PDB entry 7KML | electron microscopy, 3.80 A resolution | chains A and H of the 9 polymer chains in the assembly

# Chain A
Protein: Spike glycoprotein
Source organism: Severe acute respiratory syndrome coronavirus 2
UniProt: P0DTC2 (SPIKE_SARS2); numbering as in UniProt (aligned over 1-1211)
Sequence (1274 residues; each row starts with the number of its first residue):
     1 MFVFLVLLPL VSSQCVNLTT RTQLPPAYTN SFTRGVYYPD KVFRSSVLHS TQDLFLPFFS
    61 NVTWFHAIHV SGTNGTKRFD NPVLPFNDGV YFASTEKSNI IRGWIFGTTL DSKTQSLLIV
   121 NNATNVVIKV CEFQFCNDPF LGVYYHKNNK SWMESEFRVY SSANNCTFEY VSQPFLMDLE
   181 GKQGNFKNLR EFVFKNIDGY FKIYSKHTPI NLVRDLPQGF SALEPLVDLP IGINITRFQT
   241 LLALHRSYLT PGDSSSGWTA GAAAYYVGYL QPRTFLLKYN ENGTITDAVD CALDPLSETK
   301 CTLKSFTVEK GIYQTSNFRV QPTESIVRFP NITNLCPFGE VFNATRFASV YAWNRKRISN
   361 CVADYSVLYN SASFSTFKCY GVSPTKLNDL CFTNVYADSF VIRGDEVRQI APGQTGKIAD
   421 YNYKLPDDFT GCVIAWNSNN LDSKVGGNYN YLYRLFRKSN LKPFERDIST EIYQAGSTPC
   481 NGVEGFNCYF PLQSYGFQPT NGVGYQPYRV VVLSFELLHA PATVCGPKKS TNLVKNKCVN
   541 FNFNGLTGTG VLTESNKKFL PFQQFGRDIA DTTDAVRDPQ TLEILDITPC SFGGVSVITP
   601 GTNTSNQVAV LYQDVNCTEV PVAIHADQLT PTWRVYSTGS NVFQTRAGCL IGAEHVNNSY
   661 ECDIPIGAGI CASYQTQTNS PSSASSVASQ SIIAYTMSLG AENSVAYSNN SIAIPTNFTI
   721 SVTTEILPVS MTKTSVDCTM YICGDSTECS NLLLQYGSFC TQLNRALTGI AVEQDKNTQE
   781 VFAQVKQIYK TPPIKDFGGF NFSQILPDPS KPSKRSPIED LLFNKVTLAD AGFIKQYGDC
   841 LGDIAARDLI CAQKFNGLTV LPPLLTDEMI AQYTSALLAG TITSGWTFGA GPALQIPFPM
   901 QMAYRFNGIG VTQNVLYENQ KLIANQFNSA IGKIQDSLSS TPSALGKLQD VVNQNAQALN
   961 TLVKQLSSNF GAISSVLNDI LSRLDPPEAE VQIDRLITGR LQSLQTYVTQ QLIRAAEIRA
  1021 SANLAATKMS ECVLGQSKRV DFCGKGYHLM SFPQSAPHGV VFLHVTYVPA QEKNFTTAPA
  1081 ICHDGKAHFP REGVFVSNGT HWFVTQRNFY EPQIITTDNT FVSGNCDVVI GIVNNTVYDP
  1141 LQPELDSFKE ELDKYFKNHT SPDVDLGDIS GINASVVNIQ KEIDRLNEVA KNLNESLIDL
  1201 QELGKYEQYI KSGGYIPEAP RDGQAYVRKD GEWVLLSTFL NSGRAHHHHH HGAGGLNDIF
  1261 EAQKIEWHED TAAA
Disordered / not traced: 1-13, 69-77, 144-151, 179-186, 248-260, 621-637, 677-688, 828-853, 1141-1274
Sequence notes: conflict Ser682 (Arg in P0DTC2), Ser683 (Arg in P0DTC2), Ser685 (Arg in P0DTC2), Pro817 (Phe in P0DTC2), Pro892 (Ala in P0DTC2), Pro899 (Ala in P0DTC2), Pro942 (Ala in P0DTC2), Pro986 (Lys in P0DTC2), Pro987 (Val in P0DTC2); expression tag (1212-1274)
UniProt features mapped onto this chain:
  - region: Asn280 to Cys301 (Putative superantigen), Arg403 to Asp405 (Integrin-binding motif), Asn448 to Phe456 (Immunodominant HLA epitope recognized by the CD8+), Pro681, Ala684 (Putative superantigen), Ser816 to Tyr837 (Fusion peptide 1), Lys835 to Phe855 (Fusion peptide 2), Asp1163 to Glu1202 (Heptad repeat 2)
  - site: Arg815, Ser816 (Cleavage)
  - glycosylation: Asn17 (N-linked (GlcNAc...) (complex) asparagine), Asn61 (N-linked (GlcNAc...) (hybrid) asparagine), Asn74 (N-linked (GlcNAc...) (complex) asparagine), Asn122 (N-linked (GlcNAc...) (hybrid) asparagine), Asn149 (N-linked (GlcNAc...) (complex) asparagine), Asn165 (N-linked (GlcNAc...) (complex) asparagine), Asn234 (N-linked (GlcNAc...) (high mannose) asparagine), Asn282 (N-linked (GlcNAc...) (complex) asparagine), Thr323 (O-linked (GalNAc) threonine), Ser325 (O-linked (HexNAc...) serine), Asn331 (N-linked (GlcNAc...) (complex) asparagine), Asn343 (N-linked (GlcNAc...) (complex) asparagine), Asn603 (N-linked (GlcNAc...) (hybrid) asparagine), Asn616 (N-linked (GlcNAc...) (complex) asparagine), Asn657 (N-linked (GlcNAc...) (complex) asparagine), Thr676 (O-linked (GlcNAc...) threonine), Thr678 (O-linked (GlcNAc...) threonine), Asn709 (N-linked (GlcNAc...) (high mannose) asparagine), Asn717 (N-linked (GlcNAc...) (hybrid) asparagine), Asn801 (N-linked (GlcNAc...) (hybrid) asparagine) and 6 more in UniProt
  - natural variant: Leu5 (L5F: In strain: Iota/B.1.526), Ser13 (S13I: In strain: Epsilon/B.1.427/B.1.429), Leu18 (L18F: In strain: Beta/B.1.351, Gamma/P.1 and 1 more), Thr19 (T19I: In strain: Omicron/BQ.1.1, Omicron/XBB.1.5 and 1 more; T19R: In strain: Delta/B.1.617.2, Omicron/BA.2 and 4 more), Thr20 (T20N: In strain: Gamma/P.1), Leu24 to Ala27 (sequence variant, change not given here; In strain: Omicron/BA.2, Omicron/BA.2.12.1 and 6 more), Pro26 (P26S: In strain: Gamma/P.1), Gln52 (Q52H: In strain: Omicron/EG.5.1), Ala67 (A67V: In strain: Eta/B.1.525, Omicron/BA.1), His69 to Val70 (deletion: In strain: Alpha/B.1.1.7, Eta/B.1.525 and 5 more), Gly75 (G75V: In strain: Lambda/C.37), Thr76 (T76I: In strain: Lambda/C.37), 82 further natural variant entries in UniProt
  - mutagenesis: His69 to Val70 (Increased incorporation of cleaved spike into virions), Asn121 (N121Q: Partial loss of biliverdin affinity), Arg190 (R190K: Partial loss of biliverdin affinity), Asn234 (N234Q: Increased resistance to neutralizing antibodies), Asn331 (N331Q: Reduced viral infectivity), Asn343 (N343Q: Reduced viral infectivity), Leu452 (L452R: Increased resistance to neutralizing antibodies. Decreases HLA binding to NF9 epitope. Increased binding affinity to human ACE2), Tyr453 (Y453F: Decreased HLA binding to NF9 epitope. Increased binding affinity to human ACE2), Ala475 (A475V: Increased resistance to neutralizing antibodies), Val483 (V483A: Increased resistance to neutralizing antibodies), Glu484 (E484D: Increased replication in human TMEM106B overexpressing cells), Phe490 (F490L: Increased resistance to neutralizing antibodies and human covalescent sera neutralization), 12 further mutagenesis entries in UniProt
Disulfides: Cys15-Cys136, Cys131-Cys166, Cys291-Cys301, Cys336-Cys361, Cys379-Cys432, Cys391-Cys525, Cys480-Cys488, Cys538-Cys590, Cys617-Cys649, Cys662-Cys671, Cys738-Cys760, Cys743-Cys749, Cys1032-Cys1043, Cys1082-Cys1126
Glycans and other covalent adducts: N-acetylglucosamine (NAG) linked to Asn61, Asn122, Asn165, Asn234, Asn282, Asn331, Asn343, Asn616, Asn657, Asn709, Asn717, Asn801, Asn1074, Asn1098, Asn1134

# Chain H
Protein: Fab 15033-7 heavy chain
Source organism: Homo sapiens
Notes: antibody fragment or engineered binder
Sequence (225 residues; numbered 1 to 233; 8 numbers in that range are skipped by the numbering (no residue carries them; nothing is unmodelled there); the number before each row is that of its first residue):
     1 EVQLVESGG
    11 GLVQPGGSLR LSCAASGFDL
    35 GGYSMHWVRQ APGKGLEWVA GIYAS
    62 GGATAYADSV K
    74 GRFTISADTS KNTAYLQMNS LRAEDTAVYY CARSYYYGGF GMDYWGQGTL VTVSSASTKG
   134 PSVFPLAPSS KSTSGGTAAL GCLVKDYFPE PVTVSWNSGA LTSGVHTFPA VLQSSGLYSL
   194 SSVVTVPSSS LGTQTYICNV NHKPSNTKVD KKVEPKSCDK
Disordered / not traced: 232-233
Disulfides: Cys23-Cys104, Cys155-Cys211

# Interface between chain A and chain H
Residue-residue contacts (16):
  Leu455(A) with Phe113(H), hydrophobic
  Phe456(A) with Gly111(H); Gly112(H)
  Glu484(A) with Tyr110(H)
  Gly485(A) with Tyr110(H)
  Phe486(A) with Ser38(H); Gly55(H); Tyr57(H); Ala64(H); Thr65(H); Ala66(H), hydrophobic; Tyr110(H)
  Tyr489(A) with Tyr110(H), hydrogen bond (side chain-backbone); Gly111(H)
  Gln493(A) with Tyr109(H), hydrogen bond; Phe113(H)
Interface residues without a listed pair, chain H (12 interface residues in all): Ile56

# In short
7 residues of chain A face 12 of chain H across their interface, with 2 hydrogen bonds. Polar pairs include
Tyr489(A)-Tyr110(H) and Gln493(A)-Tyr109(H). N-acetylglucosamine is covalently linked to Asn61(A), Asn122(A),
Asn165(A), Asn234(A), Asn282(A) and Asn331(A) and 9 more.
Chain A is Spike glycoprotein (Severe acute respiratory syndrome coronavirus 2) and chain H is Fab 15033-7
heavy chain (Homo sapiens); the structure, cryo-EM structure of SARS-CoV-2 spike in complex with Fab 15033-7,
three RBDs bound, was determined by electron microscopy (same publication as 7KLG, 7KLH, 7KMK, 7KXJ and 7KXK).
